Entry 8Q6P (electron microscopy, 3.53 A resolution); this record covers chains 2 and 5 of the 7 polymer chains in the assembly.

== Chain 2 ==
Molecule: DNA replication licensing factor mcm2
Organism: Xenopus laevis
Notes: EC 3.6.4.12
Reference sequence: P55861 (MCM2_XENLA); numbering as in UniProt (aligned over 1-886)
Amino-acid sequence (886 residues; numbered 1 to 886; the number before each row is that of its first residue):
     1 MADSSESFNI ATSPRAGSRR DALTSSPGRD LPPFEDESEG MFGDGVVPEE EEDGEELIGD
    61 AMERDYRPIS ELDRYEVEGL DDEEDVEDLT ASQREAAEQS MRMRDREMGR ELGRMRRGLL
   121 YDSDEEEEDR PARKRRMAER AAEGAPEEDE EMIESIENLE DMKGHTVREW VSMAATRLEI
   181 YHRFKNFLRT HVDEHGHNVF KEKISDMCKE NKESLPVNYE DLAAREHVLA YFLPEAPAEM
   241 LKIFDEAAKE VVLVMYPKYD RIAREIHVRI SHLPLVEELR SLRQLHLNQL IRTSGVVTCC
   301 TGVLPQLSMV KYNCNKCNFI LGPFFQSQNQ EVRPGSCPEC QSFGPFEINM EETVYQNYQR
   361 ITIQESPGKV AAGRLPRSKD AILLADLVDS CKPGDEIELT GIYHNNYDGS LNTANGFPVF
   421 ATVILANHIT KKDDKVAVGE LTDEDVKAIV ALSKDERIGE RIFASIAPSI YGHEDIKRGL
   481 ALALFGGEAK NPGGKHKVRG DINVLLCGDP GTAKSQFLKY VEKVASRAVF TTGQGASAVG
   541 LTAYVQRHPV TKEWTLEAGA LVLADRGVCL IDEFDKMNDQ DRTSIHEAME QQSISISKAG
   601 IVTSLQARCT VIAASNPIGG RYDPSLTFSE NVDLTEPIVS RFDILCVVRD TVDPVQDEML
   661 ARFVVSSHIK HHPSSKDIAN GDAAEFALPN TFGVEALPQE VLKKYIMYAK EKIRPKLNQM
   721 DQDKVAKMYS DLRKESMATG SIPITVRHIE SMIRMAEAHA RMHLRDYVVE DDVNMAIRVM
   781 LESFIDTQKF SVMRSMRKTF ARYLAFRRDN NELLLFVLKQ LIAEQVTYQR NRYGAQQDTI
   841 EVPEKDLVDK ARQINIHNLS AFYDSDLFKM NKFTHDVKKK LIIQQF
Unresolved in the structure: 1-440, 674-688
Small-molecule neighbours:
  - ATP (adenosine-5'-triphosphate), molecule 1: Ser469, Ile470, Tyr471, His473, Asp509, Pro510, Gly511, Thr512, Ala513, Lys514, Ser515, Gln516, Asn616, Leu660
  - ATP, molecule 2: Glu590, Val746, Arg747, Glu750
Swiss-Prot annotation at these positions:
  - zinc finger: Cys314 to Cys340 (C4-type)
  - motif: Ser640 to Asp643 (Arginine finger)
  - binding site (ADP): Ser515, Gln516

== Chain 5 ==
Molecule: DNA replication licensing factor mcm5-A
Organism: Xenopus laevis
Notes: EC 3.6.4.12
Reference sequence: P55862 (MCM5A_XENLA); residue numbers follow UniProt; this construct covers 1-735
Amino-acid sequence (735 residues; numbered 1 to 735; the number before each row is that of its first residue):
     1 MSGFDDLGVY YSDSFGGEQQ VGDDGQAKKS QLKKRFREFL RQYRIGTDRT GFTFKYRDEL
    61 KRHYNLGEYW IEVEMEDLAS FDEDLADYLY KQPTEHLQLL EEAAQEVADE VTRPRPAGEE
   121 TIQEIQVMLR SDANPANIRS LKSEQMSHLV KIPGIIIAAT AVRAKATKIS IQCRSCRNTI
   181 GNIAVRPGLE GYAMPRKCNT EQAGRPNCPL DPYFIIPDKC KCVDFQTLKL QESPDAVPHG
   241 ELPRHMQLYC DRYLCDKVVP GNRVTIMGIY SIRKSGKTST KGRDRVGVGI RSSYIRVVGI
   301 QVDTEGTGRS AAGAITPQEE EEFRRLAAKP DIYETVAKSI APSIYGSSDI KKAIACLLFG
   361 GSRKRLPDGL TRRGDVNLLM LGDPGTAKSQ LLKFVERCSP IGVYTSGKGS SAAGLTASVM
   421 RDPVSRNFIM EGGAMVLADG GVVCIDEFDK MREDDRVAIH EAMEQQTISI AKAGITTTLN
   481 SRCSVLAAAN SVYGRWDDTK GEENIDFMPT ILSRFDMIFI VKDEHNEQRD MTLAKHVMNV
   541 HLSARTQSSS VEGEVDLNTL KKYIAYCRAK CGPRLSAEAA EKLKNRYILM RSGAREHERE
   601 TEKRSSIPIT VRQLEAIVRI SESLGKMKLQ PFATETDVEE ALRLFQVSTL DAAMSGSLSG
   661 VEGFTTQEDQ EMLSRIEKQM KKRFAIGSQV SEHSIIQDFL KQKYPEHAIH KVLSLMMRRG
   721 EIQHRLQRKV LYRIK
Unresolved in the structure: 1-313, 493-507, 601-607, 657-735
Small-molecule neighbours:
  - ATP (adenosine-5'-triphosphate), molecule 1: Ile344, Tyr345, Asp383, Pro384, Gly385, Thr386, Ala387, Lys388, Ser389, Gln390, Asp446, Asn490, Leu533
  - ATP, molecule 2: Arg372, Glu464, Arg514, Val611, Arg612, Glu615
Swiss-Prot annotation at these positions:
  - motif: Ser513 to Asp516 (Arginine finger)
  - binding site (ADP): Arg372

== Interface between chain 2 and chain 5 ==
Residue-residue contacts - 28 pairs, chain 2 then chain 5:
  Pro492(2) - Gln547(5)
  Gly493(2) - Gln547(5)
  His496(2) - Gln390(5)  hydrogen bond
  Arg547(2) - Pro423(5)
  Lys552(2) - Pro423(5)
  Thr583(2) - Lys408(5)
  His586(2) - Glu447(5)  salt bridge
  Glu587(2) - Ser406(5)
  Glu636(2) - Pro384(5)
  Leu717(2) - Leu542(5)
  Asn718(2) - Leu542(5)
  Met720(2) - Met538(5)  hydrophobic
  Gln722(2) - Lys535(5)
  Gln722(2) - Asn539(5)
  Asp723(2) - Lys535(5)  salt bridge
  Ala726(2) - Met531(5)  hydrophobic
  Tyr729(2) - Asp530(5)
  Ser730(2) - His525(5)
  Ser730(2) - Glu527(5)
  Arg733(2) - Asp523(5)
  Arg733(2) - Glu524(5)  hydrogen bond (side chain-backbone)
  Arg733(2) - His525(5)
  Arg733(2) - Asp530(5)  salt bridge
  Lys734(2) - His525(5)
  Val746(2) - Val537(5)  hydrophobic
  Glu750(2) - His541(5)
  Ile753(2) - Met538(5)  hydrophobic
  Ile753(2) - His541(5)
Interface residues without a listed pair, chain 2 (30 interface residues in all): Lys490, Lys495, Val498, Ala599, Val725, Lys727, Arg747, Ile749
Interface residues without a listed pair, chain 5 (29 interface residues in all): Ser343, Gly385, Arg397, Gly409, Arg421, Val424, Glu431, Leu533, Ala534, Ala544

== Summary ==
Chain 2 and chain 5 form an interface of 30 and 29 residues respectively, with 2 hydrogen bonds and 3 salt
bridges. Polar pairs include His586(2)-Glu447(5), Asp723(2)-Lys535(5) and Arg733(2)-Asp530(5). One ATP
molecule is bound between chain 2 and chain 5. Bound to chain 2: ATP.
Here chain 2 is DNA replication licensing factor mcm2 and chain 5 is DNA replication licensing factor mcm5-A,
both from Xenopus laevis. Entry 8Q6P (X. laevis CMG dimer bound to dimeric DONSON - MCM ATPase) was determined
by electron microscopy together with 8Q6O from the same study.
